PDB entry 3DGY | X-ray diffraction, 1.80 A resolution | chain A

[Chain A]
Molecule: Ribonuclease
Source organism: Streptomyces aureofaciens
Notes: EC 3.1.4.8
Reference sequence: Q53752 (Q53752_STRAU); residues 1-97 here correspond to UniProt positions 67-163 (UniProt number = residue number + 66)
Sequence (97 residues; numbered 1 to 97; the number before each row is that of its first residue):
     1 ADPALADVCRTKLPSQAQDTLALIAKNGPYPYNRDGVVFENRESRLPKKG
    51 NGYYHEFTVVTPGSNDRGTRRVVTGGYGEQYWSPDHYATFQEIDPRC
Not modelled in the structure: 1-3, 64-65
Disulfides: C9-C97
Small-molecule neighbours: beta-D-glucopyranose (BGC): P31, Y32, N33, R34, R67

[Overview]
Bound to chain A: beta-D-glucopyranose.
Chain A is Ribonuclease (Streptomyces aureofaciens); the structure, Crystal structure of ribonuclease Sa2 with
guanosine-2'-cyclophosphate, was determined by X-ray diffraction together with 3DH2, 3D4A, 3D5G and 3D5I from
the same study.
